PDB entry 1NFK | X-ray diffraction, 2.30 A resolution | chains C and B of the 4 polymer chains in the assembly

== Chain C ==
Molecule: 11-nt DNA strand
Sequence (11 nucleotides; each row starts with the number of its first residue):
     1 TGGGAATTCC C

== Chain B ==
Protein: Protein (nuclear factor kappa-B (nf-kb))
Organism: Mus musculus
UniProtKB: P25799 (NFKB1_MOUSE); residues 39-363 here = UniProt positions 39-363
Chain sequence (325 residues; numbered 39 to 363; the number before each row is that of its first residue):
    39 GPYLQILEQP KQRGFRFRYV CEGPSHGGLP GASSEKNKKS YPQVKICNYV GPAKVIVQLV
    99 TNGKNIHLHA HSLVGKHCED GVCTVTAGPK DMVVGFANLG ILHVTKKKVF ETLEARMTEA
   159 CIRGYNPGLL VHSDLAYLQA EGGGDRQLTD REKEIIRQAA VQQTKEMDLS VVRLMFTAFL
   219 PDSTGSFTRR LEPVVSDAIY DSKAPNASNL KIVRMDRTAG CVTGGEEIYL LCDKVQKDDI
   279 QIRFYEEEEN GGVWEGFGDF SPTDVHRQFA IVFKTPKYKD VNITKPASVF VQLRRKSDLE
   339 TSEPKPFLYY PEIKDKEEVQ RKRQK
Not modelled in the structure: 351-363
Swiss-Prot annotation at these positions:
  - motif: Gln-358 to Lys-363 (Nuclear localization signal)
  - modified residue: Cys-59 (S-nitrosocysteine), Ser-335 (Phosphoserine)
  - lipidation: Cys-59 (S-(15-deoxy-Delta12,14-prostaglandin J2-9-yl)cysteine)
  - cross-link: Lys-323 (Glycyl lysine isopeptide (Lys-Gly) (interchain with G-Cter in SUMO2))
Disulfide bonds: Cys-116/Cys-121

== Chain C / chain B interface ==
Pairs across the interface - 10 pairs, chain C then chain B:
  DT1(C) / Pro-62(B)  phosphate contact
  DT1(C) / Ser-63(B)  phosphate contact
  DT1(C) / His-64(B)  hydrogen bond to the phosphate
  DG2(C) / Arg-54(B)  base contact
  DG2(C) / Arg-56(B)  hydrogen bond to the base
  DG2(C) / Glu-60(B)  base contact
  DG3(C) / Arg-54(B)  hydrogen bond to the base
  DG3(C) / Lys-241(B)  base contact
  DG4(C) / Lys-241(B)  hydrogen bond to the base
  DC9(C) / Lys-145(B)  salt bridge to the phosphate
Other interface residues (no listed pair), chain C (6 interface residues in all): DT8

== Overview ==
6 residues of chain C face 8 of chain B across their interface, with 4 hydrogen bonds and 1 salt bridge. Polar
contacts include DG2(C)/Arg-56(B), DG3(C)/Arg-54(B) and DG4(C)/Lys-241(B).
Chain C is an 11-nt DNA strand and chain B is Protein (nuclear factor kappa-B (nf-kb)) (Mus musculus); the
structure, Structure of the nuclear factor kappa-B (nf-kb) P50 homodimer, was determined by X-ray diffraction.
